PDB entry 8Y3F | electron microscopy, 4.54 A resolution (low resolution: residue-level contacts below are approximate; hydrogen-bond / salt-bridge calls are withheld) | chains J and K of the 16 polymer chains in the assembly

[Chain J]
Molecule: 250-nt DNA strand
Sequence (250 nucleotides; numbered 1 to 250; the number before each row is that of its first residue):
     1 ATCGAGAATCCCGGTGCCGAGGCCGCTCAATTGGTCGTAGACAGCTCTAG
    51 CACCGCTTAAACGCACGTACGCGCTGTCCCCCGCGTTTTAACCGCCAAGG
   101 GGATTACTCCCTAGTCTCCAGGCTCGAGCTCAATTGGTCGTAGACAGCTC
   151 TAGCACCGCTTAAACGCACGTACGCGCTGTCCCCCGCGTTTTAACCGCCA
   201 AGGGGATTACTCCCTAGTCTCCAGGCACGTGTCAGATATATACATCCGAT

[Chain K]
Protein: Histone H3.1
Organism: Homo sapiens
Reference sequence: P68431 (H31_HUMAN); residues 0-135 here correspond to UniProt positions 1-136 (UniProt number = residue number + 1)
Amino-acid sequence (139 residues; each row starts with the number of its first residue; numbers below 1 keep their minus sign (Gly-3 is residue -3)):
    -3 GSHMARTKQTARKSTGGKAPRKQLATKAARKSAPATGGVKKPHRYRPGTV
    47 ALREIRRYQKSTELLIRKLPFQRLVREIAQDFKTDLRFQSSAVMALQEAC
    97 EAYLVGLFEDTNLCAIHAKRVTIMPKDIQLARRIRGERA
Unresolved in the structure: -3 to 59, 134-135
Differences from the reference sequence: expression tag (-3 to -1)
Curated features (UniProtKB/Swiss-Prot):
  - modified residue: Arg2 (Asymmetric dimethylarginine), Thr3 (Phosphothreonine), Lys4 (Allysine), Gln5 (5-glutamyl dopamine), Thr6 (Phosphothreonine), Arg8 (Citrulline), Lys9 (N6,N6,N6-trimethyllysine), Ser10 (ADP-ribosylserine), Thr11 (Phosphothreonine), Lys14 (N6-(2-hydroxyisobutyryl)lysine), Arg17 (Asymmetric dimethylarginine), Lys18 (N6-(2-hydroxyisobutyryl)lysine), Lys23 (N6-(2-hydroxyisobutyryl)lysine), Arg26 (Citrulline), Lys27 (N6,N6,N6-trimethyllysine), Ser28 (ADP-ribosylserine), Lys36 (N6,N6,N6-trimethyllysine), Lys37 (N6-methyllysine), Tyr41 (Phosphotyrosine), Lys56 (N6,N6,N6-trimethyllysine) and 8 more in UniProt
  - lipidation: Lys18 (N6-decanoyllysine)

[Chain J / chain K interface]
Residue-residue contacts - 16 pairs, chain J then chain K:
  DC51(J) with Phe84(K); Gln85(K); Ser86(K)
  DA52(J) with Arg72(K); Arg83(K); Phe84(K)
  DC53(J) with Arg83(K)
  DA61(J) with Arg63(K)
  DC62(J) with Arg63(K)
  DG71(J) with Val117(K); Thr118(K)
  DC72(J) with Arg116(K); Val117(K); Thr118(K)
  DG73(J) with Arg116(K); Met120(K)

[In short]
The interface between chain J and chain K involves 8 residues on one side and 10 on the other.
Chain J is a 250-nt DNA strand and chain K is Histone H3.1 (Homo sapiens); the structure, Cryo-EM structure of
the overlapping di-nucleosome (intermediate form1), was determined by electron microscopy together with 8Y3C,
8Y3D and 8Y3E from the same study.
